PDB entry 3KDF | X-ray diffraction, 1.98 A resolution | chains A and C of the 4 polymer chains in the assembly

== Chain A (and C) ==
Molecule: Replication protein A 14 kDa subunit
Source organism: Homo sapiens
Notes: chain C of this document is another copy of the same molecule, construct and numbering; everything in this record applies to it too
UniProt: P35244 (RFA3_HUMAN); numbering as in UniProt (aligned over 1-121)
Chain sequence (121 residues; row label = number of the first residue in the row):
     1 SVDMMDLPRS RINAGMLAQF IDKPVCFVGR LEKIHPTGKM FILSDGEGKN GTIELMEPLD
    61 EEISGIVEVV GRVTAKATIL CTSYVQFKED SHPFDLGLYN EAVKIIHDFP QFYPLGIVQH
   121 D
Not modelled in the structure: 1, 117-121 (chain C: 119-121)
Differences from the reference sequence: engineered mutation Ser1 (Met in P35244)
Modified residues: Mse4, Mse5, Mse16, Mse40, Mse56 (selenomethionine; parent Met)
Swiss-Prot annotation at these positions:
  - modified residue: Val2 (N-acetylvaline)
  - cross-link (Glycyl lysine isopeptide (Lys-Gly)): Lys23 (interchain with G-Cter in ubiquitin), Lys39 (interchain with G-Cter in ubiquitin), Lys88 (interchain with G-Cter in ubiquitin)

== How chain A and chain C interact ==
Contacting residue pairs (8):
  Ile105(A) - Asp108(C)
  Ile105(A) - Phe109(C)  hydrophobic
  Asp108(A) - Asp108(C)
  Phe109(A) - Glu101(C)
  Phe109(A) - Lys104(C)
  Phe109(A) - Ile105(C)  hydrophobic
  Phe109(A) - Asp108(C)
  Gln111(A) - Glu101(C)  hydrogen bond

== In short ==
Chain A and chain C form an interface of 4 and 5 residues respectively; the contacts include 1 hydrogen bond.
The hydrogen-bonded pair is Gln111(A)-Glu101(C).
Chain A and chain C are both Replication protein A 14 kDa subunit (Homo sapiens); the structure, X-ray Crystal
Structure of the Human Replication Protein A Complex from Wheat Germ Cell Free Expression, was determined by
X-ray diffraction.
